Entry 7UNE (electron microscopy, 3.73 A resolution); this record covers chains d and Q of the 14 polymer chains in the assembly.

# Chain d
Name: V-type proton ATPase subunit E 1
Source organism: Bos taurus
Reference sequence: P11019 (VATE1_BOVIN); residues 1-226 here = UniProt positions 1-226
Amino-acid sequence (226 residues; numbered 1 to 226; the number before each row is that of its first residue):
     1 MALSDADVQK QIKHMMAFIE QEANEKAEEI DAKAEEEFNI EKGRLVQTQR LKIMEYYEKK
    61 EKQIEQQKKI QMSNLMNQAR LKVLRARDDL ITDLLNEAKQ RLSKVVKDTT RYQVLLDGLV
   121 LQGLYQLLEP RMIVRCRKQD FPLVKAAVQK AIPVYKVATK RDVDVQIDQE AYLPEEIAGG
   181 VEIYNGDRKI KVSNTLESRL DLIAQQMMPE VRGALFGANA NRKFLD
Not modelled in the structure: 1-2

# Chain Q
Name: V-type proton ATPase subunit B, brain isoform
Source organism: Bos taurus
Reference sequence: P31408 (VATB2_BOVIN); residues 1-511 here = UniProt positions 1-511
Amino-acid sequence (511 residues; each row starts with the number of its first residue):
     1 MALRAMRGIV NGAAPELPVP TSGPLAGSRE QALAVSRNYL SQPRLTYKTV SGVNGPLVIL
    61 DHVKFPRYAE IVHLTLPDGT KRSGQVLEVS GSKAVVQVFE GTSGIDAKKT SCEFTGDILR
   121 TPVSEDMLGR VFNGSGKPID RGPVVLAEDF LDIMGQPINP QCRIYPEEMI QTGISAIDGM
   181 NSIARGQKIP IFSAAGLPHN EIAAQICRQA GLVKKSKDVV DYSEENFAIV FAAMGVNMET
   241 ARFFKSDFEE NGSMDNVCLF LNLANDPTIE RIITPRLALT TAEFLAYQCE KHVLVILTDM
   301 SSYAEALREV SAAREEVPGR RGFPGYMYTD LATIYERAGR VEGRNGSITQ IPILTMPNDD
   361 ITHPIPDLTG YITEGQIYVD RQLHNRQIYP PINVLPSLSR LMKSAIGEGM TRKDHADVSN
   421 QLYACYAIGK DVQAMKAVVG EEALTSDDLL YLEFLQKFER NFIAQGPYEN RTVYETLDIG
   481 WQLLRIFPKE MLKRIPQSTL SEFYPRDSAK H
Not modelled in the structure: 1-38, 216-223, 507-511
UniProt features mapped onto this chain:
  - binding site (ATP): Arg400

# Chain d / chain Q interface
Residue-residue contacts (76):
  Gln66(d) - Glu250(Q)
  Lys69(d) - Glu249(Q)
  Lys69(d) - Glu250(Q)
  Ile70(d) - Glu250(Q)
  Ser73(d) - Glu249(Q)
  Ser73(d) - Gly252(Q)
  Arg80(d) - Gly129(Q)
  Arg80(d) - Met254(Q)
  Leu81(d) - Asp140(Q)
  Leu81(d) - Gly142(Q)
  Leu81(d) - Pro143(Q)
  Leu84(d) - Asp126(Q)
  Leu84(d) - Arg130(Q)
  Leu84(d) - Pro143(Q)
  Arg85(d) - Arg141(Q)
  Arg87(d) - Asp126(Q)  salt bridge
  Arg87(d) - Leu146(Q)
  Asp88(d) - Pro143(Q)
  Gln122(d) - Ser41(Q)
  Gln122(d) - Gln42(Q)
  Gln122(d) - Pro43(Q)
  Gln126(d) - Gln42(Q)  hydrogen bond
  Gln126(d) - Pro43(Q)
  Gln126(d) - Lys64(Q)
  Leu127(d) - Lys64(Q)
  Glu129(d) - Lys64(Q)  salt bridge
  Lys189(d) - Thr46(Q)
  Lys189(d) - Tyr47(Q)
  Lys189(d) - Lys48(Q)  hydrogen bond (backbone-backbone)
  Lys189(d) - Thr49(Q)
  Ile190(d) - Leu45(Q)  hydrophobic
  Ile190(d) - Thr46(Q)
  Ile190(d) - Tyr47(Q)  hydrophobic
  Ile190(d) - His62(Q)
  Ile190(d) - Lys64(Q)
  Lys191(d) - Leu45(Q)
  Lys191(d) - Thr46(Q)  hydrogen bond (backbone-backbone)
  Val192(d) - Pro43(Q)  hydrophobic
  Ser193(d) - Pro43(Q)
  Asn194(d) - Pro43(Q)
  Arg199(d) - Ser41(Q)  hydrogen bond (side chain-backbone)
  Leu202(d) - Leu40(Q)
  Leu202(d) - Ser41(Q)
  Leu202(d) - Gln42(Q)
  Leu202(d) - Arg44(Q)
  Gln205(d) - Phe150(Q)
  Gln206(d) - Leu40(Q)  hydrogen bond (side chain-backbone)
  Met207(d) - Tyr39(Q)  hydrophobic
  Met208(d) - Leu146(Q)  hydrophobic
  Met208(d) - Ala147(Q)
  Pro209(d) - Ala147(Q)
  Pro209(d) - Glu148(Q)
  Pro209(d) - Phe150(Q)
  Glu210(d) - Tyr39(Q)  hydrogen bond
  Arg212(d) - Ser124(Q)
  Arg212(d) - Asp126(Q)  salt bridge
  Arg212(d) - Leu146(Q)  hydrogen bond (side chain-backbone)
  Arg212(d) - Ala147(Q)
  Phe216(d) - Leu146(Q)  hydrophobic
  Asn219(d) - Glu125(Q)
  Asn219(d) - Glu148(Q)
  Asn221(d) - Gln288(Q)
  Asn221(d) - Cys289(Q)
  Arg222(d) - Glu148(Q)  salt bridge
  Arg222(d) - Asp149(Q)  salt bridge
  Arg222(d) - Gln288(Q)  hydrogen bond
  Arg222(d) - Cys289(Q)
  Lys223(d) - Gln288(Q)  hydrogen bond (backbone-backbone)
  Lys223(d) - Glu290(Q)
  Phe224(d) - Gln288(Q)
  Phe224(d) - Glu290(Q)
  Phe224(d) - Gly343(Q)
  Phe224(d) - Arg344(Q)
  Asp226(d) - Tyr287(Q)
  Asp226(d) - Gln288(Q)
  Asp226(d) - Arg344(Q)  hydrogen bond (backbone-side chain)
Other interface residues (no listed pair), chain d (40 interface residues in all): Asn74, Ile91, Ile203, Leu225
Other interface residues (no listed pair), chain Q (40 interface residues in all): Asn251, Asp255, Phe284

# In short
Chain d and chain Q each contribute 40 residues to their interface; the contacts include 10 hydrogen bonds and
5 salt bridges. Polar contacts include Arg87(d)-Asp126(Q), Glu129(d)-Lys64(Q) and Arg212(d)-Asp126(Q). UniProt
lists ATP-binding residue Arg400(Q) on chain Q.
Here chain d is V-type proton ATPase subunit E 1 and chain Q is V-type proton ATPase subunit B, brain isoform,
both from Bos taurus. Entry 7UNE (The V1 region of bovine V-ATPase in complex with human mEAK7 (focused
refinement)) was determined by electron microscopy.
